PDB entry 3WFJ | X-ray diffraction, 2.80 A resolution | chains A and E

== Chain A (and E) ==
Name: 2-dehydropantoate 2-reductase
Organism: Enterococcus faecium
Notes: EC 1.1.1.169; chain E of this document is another copy of the same molecule, construct and numbering; everything in this record applies to it too
UniProtKB: E3USM3 (E3USM3_ENTFC); residues 1-312 here = UniProt positions 1-312
Chain sequence (312 residues; each row starts with the number of its first residue):
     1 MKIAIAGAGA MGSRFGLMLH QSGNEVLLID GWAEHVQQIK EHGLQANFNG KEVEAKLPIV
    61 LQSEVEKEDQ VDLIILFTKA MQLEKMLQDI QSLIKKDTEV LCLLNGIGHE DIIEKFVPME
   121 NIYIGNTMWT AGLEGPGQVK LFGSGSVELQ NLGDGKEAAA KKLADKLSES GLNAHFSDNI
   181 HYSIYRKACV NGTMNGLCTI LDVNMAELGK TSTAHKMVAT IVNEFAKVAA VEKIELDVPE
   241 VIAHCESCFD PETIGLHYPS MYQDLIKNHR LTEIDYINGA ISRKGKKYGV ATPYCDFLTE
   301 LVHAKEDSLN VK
Disordered / not traced: 49-51, 65-70, 95-96, 311-312 (chain E: 49-52, 64-70, 311-312)
Small-molecule neighbours: NAD (nicotinamide-adenine-dinucleotide): Ala8, Gly9, Ala10, Met11, Gly12, Asp30, Trp32, His35, Phe77, Thr78, Lys79, Ala80, Gln82, Leu104, Asn105, Thr127, Trp129, Thr130, Ala131, Leu133, Lys187, Arg270, Glu273

== Interface between chain A and chain E ==
Residue-residue contacts (38; chain A residue first):
  Ile200(A) - Ile200(E)  hydrophobic
  Ile200(A) - Leu201(E)  hydrophobic
  Leu201(A) - Leu301(E)
  Leu201(A) - Lys305(E)  hydrogen bond (backbone-side chain)
  Val203(A) - Ser308(E)
  Thr211(A) - Ala304(E)
  Thr211(A) - Asp307(E)
  Ser212(A) - Asp307(E)  hydrogen bond
  Thr213(A) - Glu300(E)  hydrogen bond (side chain-backbone)
  Thr213(A) - Ala304(E)  hydrogen bond (side chain-backbone)
  Lys216(A) - Glu300(E)  salt bridge
  Met217(A) - Phe297(E)  hydrophobic
  Met217(A) - Glu300(E)
  Met217(A) - Leu301(E)  hydrophobic
  Pro293(A) - Pro293(E)  hydrophobic
  Pro293(A) - Tyr294(E)
  Tyr294(A) - Pro293(E)
  Tyr294(A) - Asp296(E)
  Tyr294(A) - Phe297(E)  hydrogen bond (side chain-backbone)
  Tyr294(A) - Glu300(E)  hydrogen bond
  Asp296(A) - Tyr294(E)
  Phe297(A) - Met217(E)  hydrophobic
  Phe297(A) - Tyr294(E)  hydrogen bond (backbone-side chain)
  Phe297(A) - Phe297(E)  hydrophobic
  Glu300(A) - Thr213(E)  hydrogen bond (backbone-side chain)
  Glu300(A) - Lys216(E)  salt bridge
  Glu300(A) - Met217(E)
  Glu300(A) - Tyr294(E)  hydrogen bond
  Leu301(A) - Leu201(E)
  Leu301(A) - Met217(E)  hydrophobic
  Leu301(A) - Leu301(E)  hydrophobic
  Ala304(A) - Leu201(E)  hydrophobic
  Ala304(A) - Thr211(E)
  Ala304(A) - Thr213(E)  hydrogen bond (backbone-side chain)
  Lys305(A) - Leu201(E)  hydrogen bond (side chain-backbone)
  Asp307(A) - Thr211(E)
  Asp307(A) - Ser212(E)  hydrogen bond (side chain-backbone)
  Ser308(A) - Val203(E)
Other interface residues (no listed pair), chain A (22 interface residues in all): Leu197, Asp202, Leu298, His303
Other interface residues (no listed pair), chain E (22 interface residues in all): Leu197, Asp202, Leu298, His303

== Overview ==
The chain A/chain E interface involves 22 residues from each chain, with 12 hydrogen bonds and 2 salt bridges.
Polar contacts include Lys216(A)-Glu300(E), Leu201(A)-Lys305(E) and Ser212(A)-Asp307(E). Bound to chain A:
NAD.
Both chains are 2-dehydropantoate 2-reductase (Enterococcus faecium). Entry 3WFJ (The complex structure of
D-mandelate dehydrogenase with NADH) was determined by X-ray diffraction together with 3WFI from the same
study.
